3D22 - chain A; structure by X-ray diffraction, 1.60 A resolution.

[Chain A]
Protein: Thioredoxin H-type
Organism: Populus trichocarpa x Populus deltoides
UniProtKB: P85801 (TRXH_POPJC); residue numbers follow UniProt; this construct covers 1-139
Sequence (139 residues; numbered 1 to 139; the number before each row is that of its first residue):
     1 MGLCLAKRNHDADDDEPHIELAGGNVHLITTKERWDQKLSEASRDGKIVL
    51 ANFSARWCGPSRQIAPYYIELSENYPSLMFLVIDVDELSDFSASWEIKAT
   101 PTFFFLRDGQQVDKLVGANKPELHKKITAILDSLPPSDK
Not modelled in the structure: 1, 7-15
Sequence notes: engineered mutation Ser61 (Cys in P85801), Arg62 (Lys in P85801)
Swiss-Prot annotation at these positions:
  - active site: Cys58 (Nucleophile)
  - site (Contributes to redox potential value): Gly59, Pro60
Disulfide bonds: Cys4-Cys58
Reported in the primary citation:
  - contacts within the chain: Cys4-Thr100, Pro17-Ile19, Ile19-Arg56 (hydrogen bond), Gly23-Val26, Asn52-Ser54 (hydrogen bond), Ser54-Ser61 (hydrogen bond), Trp57-Asp86 (hydrogen bond), Cys58-Thr100, Gly2-Ala118
  - catalytic residues: Cys4, Cys58
  - mutagenesis - C4S: abolished catalytic activity on Grx
  - post-translational modification sites: Cys4
  - conformationally variable residues (side-chain flip): Ser54, Arg56, Trp57
  - mutagenesis - C58S: abolished catalytic activity

[Summary]
Curated annotation (UniProt) lists active-site residue Cys58. The paper reports catalytic residues Cys4 and
Cys58; C4S abolishes catalytic activity on Grx.
Chain A is Thioredoxin H-type (Populus trichocarpa x Populus deltoides); the structure, Crystal structure of a
poplar thioredoxin h mutant, PtTrxh4C61S, was determined by X-ray diffraction, deposited together with 3D21.
